PDB entry 7NJS | electron microscopy, 2.46 A resolution | chains G and H of the 20 polymer chains in the assembly

# Chain G
Molecule: ATP synthase gamma chain
From: Mycobacterium smegmatis (strain ATCC 700084 / mc(2)155)
Reference sequence: A0R201 (ATPG_MYCS2); numbering as in UniProt (aligned over 1-307)
Amino-acid sequence (307 residues; each row starts with the number of its first residue):
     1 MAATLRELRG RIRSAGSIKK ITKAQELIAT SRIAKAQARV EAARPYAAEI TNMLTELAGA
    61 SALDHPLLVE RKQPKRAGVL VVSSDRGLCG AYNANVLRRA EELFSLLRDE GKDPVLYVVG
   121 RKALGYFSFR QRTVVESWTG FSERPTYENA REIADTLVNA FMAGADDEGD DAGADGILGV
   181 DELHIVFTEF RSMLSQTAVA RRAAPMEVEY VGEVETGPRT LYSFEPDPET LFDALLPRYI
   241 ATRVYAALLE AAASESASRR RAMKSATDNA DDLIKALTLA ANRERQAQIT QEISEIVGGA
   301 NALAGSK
Disordered / not traced: 1-2, 215-219, 305-307

# Chain H
Molecule: ATP synthase epsilon chain
From: Mycobacterium smegmatis (strain ATCC 700084 / mc(2)155)
Reference sequence: A0R1Z9 (ATPE_MYCS2); numbering as in UniProt (aligned over 1-121)
Amino-acid sequence (121 residues; each row starts with the number of its first residue):
     1 MADLNVEIVA VERELWSGPA TFVFTRTTAG EIGILPRHIP LVAQLVDDAM VRVEREGEDD
    61 LRIAVDGGFL SVTEETVRIL VENAQFESEI DADAAKEDAA SDDERTAAWG RARLRALGQI
   121 D
Disordered / not traced: 1-2, 121

# Chain G / chain H interface
Residue-residue contacts - 45 pairs, chain G then chain H:
  Arg39(G) - Glu12(H)  salt bridge
  Ala42(G) - Glu12(H)
  Ala42(G) - Arg13(H)
  Ala43(G) - Val11(H)
  Ala43(G) - Glu12(H)  hydrogen bond (backbone-backbone)
  Tyr46(G) - Val9(H)
  Tyr46(G) - Ala10(H)
  Tyr46(G) - Val11(H)
  Tyr46(G) - Leu80(H)  hydrophobic
  Tyr46(G) - Val81(H)
  Glu49(G) - Arg78(H)  salt bridge
  Glu49(G) - Leu80(H)
  Ile50(G) - Leu80(H)
  Met53(G) - Val42(H)  hydrophobic
  Met53(G) - Phe69(H)  hydrophobic
  Met53(G) - Leu80(H)  hydrophobic
  Thr146(G) - Glu12(H)
  Tyr147(G) - Val11(H)  hydrophobic
  Tyr147(G) - Glu12(H)  hydrogen bond (backbone-side chain)
  Tyr147(G) - Glu82(H)  hydrogen bond
  Arg151(G) - Glu82(H)
  Arg151(G) - Arg105(H)
  Thr220(G) - Pro40(H)
  Tyr222(G) - Leu41(H)
  Tyr222(G) - Val42(H)  hydrophobic
  Tyr222(G) - Val72(H)
  Tyr222(G) - Thr73(H)
  Ser223(G) - Ile39(H)
  Ser223(G) - Pro40(H)  hydrogen bond (backbone-backbone)
  Ser223(G) - Leu41(H)
  Ser223(G) - Val42(H)  hydrogen bond (backbone-backbone)
  Phe224(G) - Val42(H)
  Glu225(G) - Thr27(H)  hydrogen bond
  Glu225(G) - Ala29(H)
  Glu225(G) - Ile32(H)
  Glu225(G) - Val42(H)  hydrogen bond (backbone-backbone)
  Glu225(G) - Ala43(H)
  Pro226(G) - Thr28(H)
  Leu231(G) - Val42(H)
  Leu231(G) - Gln44(H)
  Ala234(G) - Gln44(H)
  Leu235(G) - Phe69(H)  hydrophobic
  Arg238(G) - Glu82(H)  salt bridge
  Tyr245(G) - Val11(H)  hydrophobic
  Tyr245(G) - Glu12(H)
Also at the interface, not in a pair above, chain G (24 interface residues in all): Leu57, Glu148, Leu221
Also at the interface, not in a pair above, chain H (27 interface residues in all): Glu14, Gly67, Leu70, Ser71

# In short
The interface between chain G and chain H involves 24 residues on one side and 27 on the other, with 7
hydrogen bonds and 3 salt bridges. Polar contacts include Arg39(G)-Glu12(H), Glu49(G)-Arg78(H) and
Arg238(G)-Glu82(H).
Here chain G is ATP synthase gamma chain and chain H is ATP synthase epsilon chain, both from Mycobacterium
smegmatis (strain ATCC 700084 / mc(2)155). Entry 7NJS (Mycobacterium smegmatis ATP synthase state 3c) was
determined by electron microscopy (same publication as 7NJK, 7NJL, 7NJM, 7NJN, 7NJO, 7NJP and 20 further
entries).
